Entry 3V32 (X-ray diffraction, 2.00 A resolution); this record covers chain B.

Chain B:
Protein: Ribonuclease ZC3H12A
Organism: Homo sapiens
Notes: EC 3.1.-.-; fragment: N-terminal conserved domain, residues 112-296
UniProt: Q5D1E8 (ZC12A_HUMAN); residue numbers follow UniProt; this construct covers 112-296
Amino-acid sequence (185 residues; each row starts with the number of its first residue):
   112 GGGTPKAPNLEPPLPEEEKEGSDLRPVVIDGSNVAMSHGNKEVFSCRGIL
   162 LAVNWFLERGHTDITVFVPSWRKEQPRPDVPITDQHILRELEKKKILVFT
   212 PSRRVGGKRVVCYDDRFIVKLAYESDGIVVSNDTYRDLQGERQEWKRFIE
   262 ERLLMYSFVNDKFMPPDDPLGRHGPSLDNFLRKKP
Disordered / not traced: 112-133, 216-222
Swiss-Prot annotation at these positions:
  - region: Arg-214 to Arg-220 (RNA binding)
  - binding site (Mg(2+)): Asp-226
  - mutagenesis: Asp-141 (D141N: Abolishes RNase activity; D141N: Loss of pre-miRNA RNase activity. Attenuates strongly miRNA silencing activity. Loss of interleukin IL17A and IL6 mRNA instabilities ...), Asn-144 (N144A: No change in RNase activity), Cys-157 (C157A: Does not inhibit antiviral effects), Arg-214 (R214A: Abolishes RNase activity), Asp-225 (D225A: Loss of pre-miRNA RNase activity, IL17A mRNA instability and antiviral effects; when associated with A-226), Asp-226 (D226A: Loss of pre-miRNA RNase activity, IL17A mRNA instability and antiviral effects; when associated with A-225. Loss of IL1B mRNA instability; when associated with N-141)
Reported in the primary citation:
  - mutagenesis - R214A, D225A, D226A, D244A: abolished catalytic activity
  - mutagenesis - N144A: unchanged catalytic activity
  - mutagenesis - D141A, R215A, K219A, R220A: decreased catalytic activity

In short:
Curated annotation (UniProt) lists Mg2+-binding residue Asp-226 and 6 mutagenesis sites. The paper reports
that R214A, D225A and D226A, among others, abolish catalytic activity; D141A, R215A and K219A, among others,
reduce catalytic activity; 9 substitutions were tested in all.
Chain B is Ribonuclease ZC3H12A (Homo sapiens); the structure, Crystal structure of MCPIP1 N-terminal
conserved domain, was determined by X-ray diffraction (same publication as 3V33 and 3V34).
